PDB entry 4BDV | X-ray diffraction, 3.98 A resolution | chains A and B

[Chain A]
Protein: Factor viiia heavy chain, 92 kDa isoform, B domain
Organism: Homo sapiens
Notes: fragment: coagulation factor viii, residues 20-769, 1657-1666
UniProt: P00451 (FA8_HUMAN); the construct lacks a stretch of the UniProt sequence, so the offset changes along the chain: 1-750 = UniProt 20-769; 751-760 = UniProt 1657-1666
Chain sequence (760 residues; each row starts with the number of its first residue):
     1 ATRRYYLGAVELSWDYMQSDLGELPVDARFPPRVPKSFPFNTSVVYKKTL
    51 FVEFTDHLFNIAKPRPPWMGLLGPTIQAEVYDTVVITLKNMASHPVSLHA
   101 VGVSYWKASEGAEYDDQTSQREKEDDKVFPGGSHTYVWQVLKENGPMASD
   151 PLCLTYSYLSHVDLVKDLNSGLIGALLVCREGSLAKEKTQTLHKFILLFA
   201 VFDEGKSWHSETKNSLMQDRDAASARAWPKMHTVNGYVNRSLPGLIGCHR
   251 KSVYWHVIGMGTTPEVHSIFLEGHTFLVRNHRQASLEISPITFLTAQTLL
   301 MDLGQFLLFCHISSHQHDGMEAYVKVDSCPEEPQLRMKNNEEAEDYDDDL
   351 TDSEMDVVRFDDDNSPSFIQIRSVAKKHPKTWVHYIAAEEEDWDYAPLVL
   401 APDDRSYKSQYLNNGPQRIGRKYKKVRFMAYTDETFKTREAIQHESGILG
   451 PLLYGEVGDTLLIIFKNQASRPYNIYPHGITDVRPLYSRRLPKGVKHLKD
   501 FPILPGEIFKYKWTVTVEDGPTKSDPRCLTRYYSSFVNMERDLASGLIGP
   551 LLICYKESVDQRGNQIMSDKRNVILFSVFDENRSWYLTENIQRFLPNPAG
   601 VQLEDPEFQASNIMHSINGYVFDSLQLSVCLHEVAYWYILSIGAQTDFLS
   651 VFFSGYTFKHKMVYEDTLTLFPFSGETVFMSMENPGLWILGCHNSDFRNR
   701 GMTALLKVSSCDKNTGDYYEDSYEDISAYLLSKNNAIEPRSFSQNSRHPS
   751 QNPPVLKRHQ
Not modelled in the structure: 17-43, 211-228, 334-376, 558-570, 714-760
Curated features (UniProtKB/Swiss-Prot):
  - site (Cleavage): Arg372, Ser373, Arg740, Ser741
  - modified residue (Sulfotyrosine): Tyr346, Tyr718, Tyr719, Tyr723
  - glycosylation (N-linked (GlcNAc...) asparagine): Asn41, Asn239, Asn582
Cystine bridges: Cys153-Cys179, Cys248-Cys329, Cys528-Cys554, Cys630-Cys711
Covalent attachments: N-acetylglucosamine (NAG) linked to Asn239
Ion coordination: Ca2+: Lys107, Asp116, Asp125, Asp126; Zn2+: His267, Cys310, His315

[Chain B]
Protein: Factor viiia light chain
Organism: Homo sapiens
UniProt: P00451 (FA8_HUMAN); residues 1648-2332 here correspond to UniProt positions 1667-2351 (UniProt number = residue number + 19)
Chain sequence (685 residues; numbered 1648 to 2332; the number before each row is that of its first residue):
  1648 REITRTTLQSDQEEIDYDDTISVEMKKEDFDIYDEDENQSPRSFQKKTRH
  1698 YFIAAVERLWDYGMSSSPHVLRNRAQSGSVPQFKKVVFQEFTDGSFTQPL
  1748 YRGELNEHLGLLGPYIRAEVEDNIMVTFRNQASRPYSFYSSLISYEEDQR
  1798 QGAEPRKNFVKPNETKTYFWKVQHHMAPTKDEFDCKAWAYFSDVDLEKDV
  1848 HSGLIGPLLVCHTNTLNPAHGRQVTVQEFALFFTIFDETKSWYFTENMER
  1898 NCRAPCNIQMEDPTFKENYRFHAINGYIMDTLPGLVMAQDQRIRWYLLSM
  1948 GSNENIHSIHFSGHVFTVRKKEEYKMALYNLYPGVFETVEMLPSKAGIWR
  1998 VECLIGEHLHAGMSTLFLVYSNKCQTPLGMASGHIRDFQITASGQYGQWA
  2048 PKLARLHYSGSINAWSTKEPFSWIKVDLLAPMIIHGIKTQGARQKFSSLY
  2098 ISQFIIMYSLDGKKWQTYRGNSTGTLMVFFGNVDSSGIKHNIFNPPIIAR
  2148 YIRLHPTHYSIRSTLRMELMGCDLNSCSMPLGMESKAISDAQITASSYFT
  2198 NMFATWSPSKARLHLQGRSNAWRPQVNNPKEWLQVDFQKTMKVTGVTTQG
  2248 VKSLLTSMYVKEFLISSSQDGHQWTLFFQNGKVKVFQGNQDSFTPVVNSL
  2298 DPPLLTRYLRIHPQSWVHQIALRMEVLGCEAQDLY
Not modelled in the structure: 1648-1692, 1714-1725, 1796-1801, 1895-1910
Curated features (UniProtKB/Swiss-Prot):
  - site: Arg1648, Glu1649 (Cleavage (activation)), Arg1689, Ser1690 (Cleavage)
  - modified residue (Sulfotyrosine): Tyr1664, Tyr1680
  - glycosylation (N-linked (GlcNAc...) asparagine): Asn1810, Asn2118
Cystine bridges: Cys1832-Cys1858, Cys2021-Cys2169, Cys2174-Cys2326
Covalent attachments: glycan linked to Asn2118
Ion coordination: Cu+: His1954, Cys2000, His2005

[How chain A and chain B interact]
Residue-residue contacts (137; chain A residue first):
  Arg4(A) - Tyr2332(B)
  His99(A) - His1957(B)
  His99(A) - Ser1959(B)
  His99(A) - Glu1999(B)
  Val101(A) - His1957(B)
  Val101(A) - Ala1974(B)  hydrophobic
  Gly102(A) - Val1962(B)
  Gly102(A) - Ala1974(B)
  Ser104(A) - Gly1960(B)
  Ser104(A) - Ser1991(B)
  Ser104(A) - Lys1992(B)
  Tyr105(A) - Ser1959(B)
  Tyr105(A) - Gly1960(B)  hydrogen bond (side chain-backbone)
  Tyr105(A) - Lys1992(B)
  Tyr105(A) - Trp1996(B)  hydrophobic
  Trp106(A) - Lys1992(B)
  Trp106(A) - Glu2327(B)
  Trp106(A) - Ala2328(B)  hydrogen bond (side chain-backbone)
  Trp106(A) - Gln2329(B)
  Lys107(A) - Ile1995(B)  hydrogen bond (side chain-backbone)
  Lys107(A) - Trp1996(B)
  Ala108(A) - Gln2329(B)
  Ser109(A) - Gln2329(B)
  Glu110(A) - Ser1959(B)  hydrogen bond
  Glu110(A) - Trp1996(B)
  Tyr114(A) - Ser1959(B)
  Tyr114(A) - Trp1996(B)
  Tyr114(A) - Arg1997(B)  hydrogen bond (side chain-backbone)
  Asp115(A) - Ile1995(B)
  Asp116(A) - Ile1995(B)
  Asp116(A) - Asn2172(B)
  Gln117(A) - Ile1995(B)
  Gln117(A) - Asn2172(B)
  Thr118(A) - Asn2172(B)
  Ser119(A) - Pro2300(B)
  Arg121(A) - Leu2302(B)
  Glu122(A) - Lys2239(B)
  Val137(A) - Gln2329(B)
  Glu143(A) - Val1962(B)
  Glu143(A) - Lys1972(B)  salt bridge
  Glu143(A) - Leu1989(B)
  Gly145(A) - Lys1972(B)
  Met147(A) - Thr1964(B)
  Met147(A) - Glu1970(B)
  Met147(A) - Lys1972(B)
  Ser149(A) - Glu1969(B)  hydrogen bond
  Asp150(A) - Tyr1971(B)
  Asp150(A) - Lys1972(B)  hydrogen bond (side chain-backbone)
  Leu154(A) - Lys1972(B)
  Tyr156(A) - Val1962(B)
  Tyr156(A) - Lys1972(B)
  Tyr156(A) - Ala1974(B)  hydrophobic
  His161(A) - Arg1997(B)
  His161(A) - Glu1999(B)  salt bridge
  Asp163(A) - His2007(B)  salt bridge
  Leu164(A) - Leu2001(B)
  Leu164(A) - Gly2003(B)
  Leu164(A) - Leu2006(B)  hydrophobic
  Leu164(A) - His2007(B)
  Val165(A) - Gly2003(B)
  Val165(A) - Glu2004(B)
  Lys206(A) - Glu2004(B)  salt bridge
  Thr262(A) - Ile2002(B)
  Thr262(A) - Gly2003(B)
  Thr262(A) - Glu2004(B)  hydrogen bond (backbone-backbone)
  Thr263(A) - Glu2004(B)
  Pro264(A) - Glu1951(B)
  Pro264(A) - Ile1953(B)  hydrophobic
  Arg279(A) - Tyr1971(B)
  Arg279(A) - Met1973(B)
  Ser289(A) - Ile1953(B)
  Ser289(A) - Asn1977(B)
  Ser289(A) - Tyr1979(B)  hydrogen bond
  Pro290(A) - Ile1953(B)  hydrophobic
  Pro290(A) - Ser1955(B)
  Pro290(A) - Ile2002(B)  hydrophobic
  Ile291(A) - Ser1955(B)  hydrogen bond (backbone-side chain)
  Ile291(A) - Leu1975(B)
  Ile291(A) - Asn1977(B)
  Ile291(A) - Leu2001(B)  hydrophobic
  Ile291(A) - Ile2002(B)  hydrophobic
  Thr292(A) - Asn1977(B)
  Phe293(A) - Leu1975(B)  hydrophobic
  Ser524(A) - Lys1968(B)
  Leu631(A) - Glu1794(B)
  Asp647(A) - Asn1950(B)
  Phe648(A) - Asn1950(B)
  Phe648(A) - Pro1980(B)
  Ser650(A) - Pro1980(B)
  Phe652(A) - Tyr1786(B)
  Phe652(A) - Leu1843(B)  hydrophobic
  Ser654(A) - Tyr1786(B)
  Gly655(A) - Tyr1786(B)  hydrogen bond (backbone-side chain)
  Gly655(A) - Ser1788(B)
  Thr657(A) - His1822(B)  hydrogen bond
  Thr657(A) - Trp1835(B)
  Lys661(A) - Lys1967(B)
  Lys661(A) - Lys1968(B)
  Met662(A) - Thr1826(B)
  Met662(A) - Asp1828(B)
  Met662(A) - Lys1968(B)
  Val663(A) - Glu1829(B)
  Val663(A) - Lys1833(B)
  Val663(A) - Lys1967(B)
  Tyr664(A) - His1821(B)
  Tyr664(A) - His1822(B)
  Tyr664(A) - Lys1833(B)  hydrogen bond (backbone-side chain)
  Tyr664(A) - Trp1835(B)
  Glu665(A) - Lys1833(B)  salt bridge
  Glu665(A) - Trp1835(B)
  Glu665(A) - Arg1966(B)  salt bridge
  Glu665(A) - Lys1967(B)
  Asp666(A) - Ser1788(B)  hydrogen bond
  Asp666(A) - Trp1835(B)
  Asp666(A) - Gly1981(B)
  Thr667(A) - Gly1981(B)  hydrogen bond (side chain-backbone)
  Thr667(A) - Val1982(B)
  Thr669(A) - Tyr1979(B)
  Glu683(A) - His1822(B)  salt bridge
  Asn684(A) - Ser1791(B)
  Asn684(A) - Tyr1792(B)  hydrogen bond (side chain-backbone)
  Pro685(A) - Glu1793(B)
  Pro685(A) - Glu1794(B)
  Gly686(A) - Arg1803(B)
  Leu687(A) - Arg1803(B)
  Leu687(A) - Lys1804(B)
  Trp688(A) - Tyr1792(B)  hydrophobic
  Trp688(A) - Lys1804(B)
  His693(A) - Met1947(B)
  His693(A) - Pro1980(B)
  His693(A) - Gly1981(B)
  Asn694(A) - Asn1950(B)
  Ser695(A) - Glu1844(B)
  Asp696(A) - Asn1950(B)  hydrogen bond
  Arg698(A) - Leu1843(B)
  Ser709(A) - Glu1794(B)  hydrogen bond
  Ser710(A) - Glu1794(B)  hydrogen bond
Interface residues without a listed pair, chain A (81 interface residues in all): Val85, Val103, Glu113, Gln139, Asn144, Val266, His281, Tyr656, Phe671, Ser681
Interface residues without a listed pair, chain B (70 interface residues in all): Leu1789, Ala1824, Ala1836, His2005, Leu2013, Leu2171, Pro2299

[Summary]
The interface between chain A and chain B involves 81 residues on one side and 70 on the other; the contacts
include 19 hydrogen bonds and 7 salt bridges. Polar pairs include Glu143(A)-Lys1972(B), His161(A)-Glu1999(B)
and Asp163(A)-His2007(B). N-acetylglucosamine is covalently linked to Asn239(A).
Chain A is Factor viiia heavy chain, 92 kDa isoform, B domain and chain B is Factor viiia light chain, both
from Homo sapiens; the structure, Crystal structure of a truncated B-domain human factor VIII, was determined
by X-ray diffraction.
